7Q0T - chain A; structure by X-ray diffraction, 1.34 A resolution.

== Chain A ==
Protein: Lysozyme
Organism: Gallus gallus
Notes: EC 3.2.1.17
UniProt: P00698 (LYSC_CHICK); residues 1-129 here correspond to UniProt positions 19-147 (UniProt number = residue number + 18)
Amino-acid sequence (129 residues; numbered 1 to 129; the number before each row is that of its first residue):
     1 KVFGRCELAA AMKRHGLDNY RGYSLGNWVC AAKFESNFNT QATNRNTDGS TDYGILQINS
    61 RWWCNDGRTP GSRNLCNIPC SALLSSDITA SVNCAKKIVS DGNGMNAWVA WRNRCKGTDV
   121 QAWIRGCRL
Cystine bridges: Cys6-Cys127, Cys30-Cys115, Cys64-Cys80, Cys76-Cys94
Ion coordination: vanadium ion site 1: Asn46, Asp52 (together with oxygen atom); Na+: Ser60, Cys64, Ser72, Arg73; vanadium ion site 2: Asp87 (together with oxygen atom); vanadium ion site 3: Leu129 (together with oxygen atom)
Ligand contacts:
  - oxygen atom / vanadium ion, molecule 1: Ala10, Arg14, Leu129
  - oxygen atom / vanadium ion, molecule 2: Arg14, His15, Asp87, Thr89
  - oxygen atom / vanadium ion, molecule 3: Asn46, Asp52, Asn59
Curated features (UniProtKB/Swiss-Prot):
  - active site: Glu35, Asp52
  - binding site (substrate): Asp101
Reported in the primary citation:
  - vanadium ion coordination: Asn46, Asp52, Asp87, Leu129
  - binding site for oxygen atom: Asn59 (from molecular simulation)

== In short ==
Ligands of chain A: 3 copies of oxygen atom / vanadium ion. The vanadium ion site 1 is built by Asn46 and
Asp52. From UniProt: active-site residues Glu35 and Asp52 and substrate-binding residue Asp101. The paper
reports a binding site for oxygen atom at Asn59; vanadium ion coordination by Asn46, Asp52 and Asp87 among
others.
Chain A is Lysozyme (Gallus gallus); the structure, Lysozyme soaked with V(IV)OSO4, was determined by X-ray
diffraction (same publication as 7Q0U, 7Q0V and 7Q0X).
